Entry 6H67 (electron microscopy, 3.60 A resolution); this record covers chains A and R of the 17 polymer chains in the assembly.

Chain A:
Molecule: DNA-directed RNA polymerase I subunit RPA190
Source organism: Saccharomyces cerevisiae (strain ATCC 204508 / S288c)
Notes: EC 2.7.7.6
UniProtKB: P10964 (RPA1_YEAST); residues 1-1664 here = UniProt positions 1-1664
Amino-acid sequence (1664 residues; row label = number of the first residue in the row):
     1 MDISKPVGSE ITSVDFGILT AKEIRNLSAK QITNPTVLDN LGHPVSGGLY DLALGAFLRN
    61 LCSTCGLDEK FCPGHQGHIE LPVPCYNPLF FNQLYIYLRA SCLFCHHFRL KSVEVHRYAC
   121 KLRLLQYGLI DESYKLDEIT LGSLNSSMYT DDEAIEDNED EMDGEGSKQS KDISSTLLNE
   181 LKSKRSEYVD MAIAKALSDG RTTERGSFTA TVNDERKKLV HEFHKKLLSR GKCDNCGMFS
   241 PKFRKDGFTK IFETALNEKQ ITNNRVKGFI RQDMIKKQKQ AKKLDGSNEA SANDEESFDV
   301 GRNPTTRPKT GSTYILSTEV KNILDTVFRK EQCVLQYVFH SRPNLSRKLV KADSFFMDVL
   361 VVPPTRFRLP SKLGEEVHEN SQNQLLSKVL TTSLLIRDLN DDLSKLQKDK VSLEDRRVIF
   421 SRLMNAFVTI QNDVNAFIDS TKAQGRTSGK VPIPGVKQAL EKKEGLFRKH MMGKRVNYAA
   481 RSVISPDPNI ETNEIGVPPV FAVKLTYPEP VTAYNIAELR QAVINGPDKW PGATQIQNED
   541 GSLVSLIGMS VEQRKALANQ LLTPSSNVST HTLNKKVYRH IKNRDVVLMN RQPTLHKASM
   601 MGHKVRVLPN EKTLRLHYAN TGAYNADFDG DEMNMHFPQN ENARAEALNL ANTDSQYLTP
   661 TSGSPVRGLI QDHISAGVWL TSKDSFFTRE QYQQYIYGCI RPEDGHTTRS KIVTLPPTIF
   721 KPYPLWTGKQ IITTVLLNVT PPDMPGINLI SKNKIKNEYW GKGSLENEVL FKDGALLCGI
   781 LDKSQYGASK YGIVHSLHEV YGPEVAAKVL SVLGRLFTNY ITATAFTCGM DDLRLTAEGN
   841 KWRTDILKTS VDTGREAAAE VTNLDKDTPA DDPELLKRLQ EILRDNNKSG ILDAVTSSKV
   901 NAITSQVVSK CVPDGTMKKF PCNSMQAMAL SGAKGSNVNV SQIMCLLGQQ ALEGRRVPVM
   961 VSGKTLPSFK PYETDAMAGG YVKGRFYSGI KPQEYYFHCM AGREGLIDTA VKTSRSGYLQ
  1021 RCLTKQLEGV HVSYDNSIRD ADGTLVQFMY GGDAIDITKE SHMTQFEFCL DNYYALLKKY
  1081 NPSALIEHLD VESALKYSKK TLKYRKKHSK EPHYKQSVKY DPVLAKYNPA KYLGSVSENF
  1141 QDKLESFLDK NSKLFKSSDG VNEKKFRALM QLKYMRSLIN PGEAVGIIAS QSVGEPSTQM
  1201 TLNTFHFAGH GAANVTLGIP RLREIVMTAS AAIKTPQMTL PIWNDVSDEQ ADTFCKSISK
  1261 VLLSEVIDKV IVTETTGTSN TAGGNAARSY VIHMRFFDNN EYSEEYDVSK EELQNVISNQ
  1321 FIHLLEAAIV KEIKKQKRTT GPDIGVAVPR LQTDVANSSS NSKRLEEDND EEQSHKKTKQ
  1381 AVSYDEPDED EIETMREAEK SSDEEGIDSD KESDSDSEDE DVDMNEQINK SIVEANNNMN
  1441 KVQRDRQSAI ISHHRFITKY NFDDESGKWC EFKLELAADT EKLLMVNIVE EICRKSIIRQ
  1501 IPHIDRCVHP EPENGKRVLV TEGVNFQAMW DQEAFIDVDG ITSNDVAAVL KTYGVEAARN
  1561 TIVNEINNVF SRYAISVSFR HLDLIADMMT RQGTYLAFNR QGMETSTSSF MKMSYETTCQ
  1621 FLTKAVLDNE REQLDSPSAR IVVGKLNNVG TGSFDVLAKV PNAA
Not modelled in the structure: 142-173, 269-311, 373-376, 1209-1212, 1275-1287, 1338-1440, 1663-1664
Bound ions: Zn2+ site 1: Cys-62, Cys-65, Cys-72, His-75; Zn2+ site 2: Cys-102, Cys-105, Cys-233, Cys-236; Mg2+: Asp-627, Asp-629, Asp-631 (shared with A10(R) of chain R)
UniProt features mapped onto this chain:
  - region: Pro-992 to Glu-1004 (Bridging helix)
  - binding site (Zn(2+)): Cys-62, Cys-65, Cys-72, His-75, Cys-102, Cys-105, Cys-233, Cys-236
  - binding site (Mg(2+)): Asp-627, Asp-629, Asp-631
  - modified residue (Phosphoserine): Ser-889, Ser-1636
From the paper describing this entry:
  - binding site for Template DNA: Lys-462, Lys-463, Arg-468, Ser-1014, Arg-1021
  - conformationally variable residues (side-chain flip): Lys-462, Lys-463
  - specificity-determining residues: Arg-1015 (proposed by the authors, not directly observed)

Chain R:
Molecule: 10-nt RNA strand
Sequence (10 nucleotides; row label = number of the first residue in the row):
     1 AUCGAGAGGA
Not modelled in the structure: 1
Bound ions: Mg2+: A10 (shared with Asp-627(A), Asp-629(A), Asp-631(A) of chain A)

Chain A / chain R interface:
Pairs across the interface - 6 pairs, chain A then chain R:
  Ser-371(A) / U2(R)  hydrogen bond to the phosphate
  Arg-591(A) / A10(R)  hydrogen bond to the sugar
  Asp-627(A) / A10(R)  phosphate contact
  Asp-629(A) / A10(R)  sugar contact
  Gly-630(A) / A10(R)  sugar contact
  Asp-631(A) / A10(R)  hydrogen bond to the sugar
Also at the interface, not in a pair above, chain A (8 interface residues in all): His-378, Val-451
Also at the interface, not in a pair above, chain R (4 interface residues in all): C3, G9

Overview:
Chain A and chain R form an interface of 8 and 4 residues respectively; the contacts include 3 hydrogen bonds.
Polar contacts include Arg-591(A)/A10(R), Asp-631(A)/A10(R) and Ser-371(A)/U2(R). The paper reports a binding
site for Template DNA at Lys-462(A), Lys-463(A) and Arg-468(A) among others; the specificity determinant
Arg-1015(A).
Here chain A is DNA-directed RNA polymerase I subunit RPA190 (Saccharomyces cerevisiae (strain ATCC 204508 /
S288c)) and chain R is a 10-nt RNA strand. Entry 6H67 (Yeast RNA polymerase I elongation complex stalled by
cyclobutane pyrimidine dimer (CPD)) was determined by electron microscopy (same publication as 6H68).
